Entry 3SBZ (X-ray diffraction, 2.00 A resolution); this record covers chain A.

# Chain A
Name: Methylmalonic aciduria and homocystinuria type C protein
Source organism: Homo sapiens
Notes: fragment: B12 binding domain, Residues 1-244
UniProt: Q9Y4U1 (MMAC_HUMAN); residue numbers follow UniProt; this construct covers 1-244
Sequence (252 residues; numbered 1 to 252; the number before each row is that of its first residue):
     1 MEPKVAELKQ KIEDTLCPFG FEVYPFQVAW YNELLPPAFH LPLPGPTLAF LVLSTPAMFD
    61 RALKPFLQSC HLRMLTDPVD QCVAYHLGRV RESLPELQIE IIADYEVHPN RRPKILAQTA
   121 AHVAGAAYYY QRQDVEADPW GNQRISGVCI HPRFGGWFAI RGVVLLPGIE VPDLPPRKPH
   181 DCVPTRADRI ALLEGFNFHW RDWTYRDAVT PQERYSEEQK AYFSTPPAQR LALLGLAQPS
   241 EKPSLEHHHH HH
Disordered / not traced: 1, 236-252
Differences from the reference sequence: expression tag (245-252)
Small-molecule neighbours:
  - malonate ion (MLI), molecule 1: Lys-9, Glu-13, Cys-17, Phe-21, Glu-22, Val-23, Tyr-24
  - malonate ion (MLI), molecule 2: Gln-118, Val-148, Cys-149, Gly-156, Phe-158, Ile-160, Tyr-205, Arg-206
  - malonate ion (MLI), molecule 3: Pro-226, Pro-227, Ala-228
Curated features (UniProtKB/Swiss-Prot):
  - binding site (substrate): Asp-104, Ile-115 to Gln-118, Tyr-129 to Gln-131, Cys-149, Ile-160

# In short
Bound to chain A: 3 copies of malonate ion. UniProt lists 10 substrate-binding residues.
Chain A is Methylmalonic aciduria and homocystinuria type C protein (Homo sapiens); the structure, Crystal
Structure of Apo-MMACHC (1-244), a human B12 processing enzyme, was determined by X-ray diffraction together
with 3SBY and 3SC0 from the same study.
